PDB entry 4GG9 | X-ray diffraction, 1.48 A resolution | chain A

# Chain A
Protein: Queuine tRNA-ribosyltransferase
From: Zymomonas mobilis subsp. mobilis
Notes: EC 2.4.2.29; fragment: Guanine Insertion Enzyme
UniProt: P28720 (TGT_ZYMMO); residue numbers follow UniProt; this construct covers 1-386
Amino-acid sequence (386 residues; each row starts with the number of its first residue):
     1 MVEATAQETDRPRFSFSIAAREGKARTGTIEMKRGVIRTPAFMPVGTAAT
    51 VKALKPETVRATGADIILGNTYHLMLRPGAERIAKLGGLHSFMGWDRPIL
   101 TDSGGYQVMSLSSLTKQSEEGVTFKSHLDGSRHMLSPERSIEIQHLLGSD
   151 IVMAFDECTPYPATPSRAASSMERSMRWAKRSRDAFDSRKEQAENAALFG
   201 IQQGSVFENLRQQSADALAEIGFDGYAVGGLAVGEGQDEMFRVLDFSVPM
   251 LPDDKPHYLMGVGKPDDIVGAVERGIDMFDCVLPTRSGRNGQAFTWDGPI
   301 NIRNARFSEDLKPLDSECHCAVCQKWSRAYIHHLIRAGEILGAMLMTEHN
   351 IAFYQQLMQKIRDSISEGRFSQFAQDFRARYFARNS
Unresolved in the structure: 1-10, 48, 109-116, 125-133, 383-386
Sequence notes: engineered mutation Lys312 (Thr in P28720)
Ion coordination: Zn2+: Cys318, Cys320, Cys323, His349
Small-molecule neighbours: 0WW (4-{2-[(cyclohexylmethyl)amino]ethyl}-2-[(thiophen-2-ylmethyl)amino]-3,7-dihydro-8H-imidazo[4,5-g]quinazolin-8-one): Val45, Leu68, Asn70, Asp102, Tyr106, Gln107, Asp156, Cys158, Ile201, Gln203, Gly229, Gly230, Leu231, Ala232, Val233, Met260, Gly261, Asp280, Val282
Swiss-Prot annotation at these positions:
  - region (RNA binding): Gly261 to Asp267, Thr285 to Arg289
  - active site: Asp102 (Proton acceptor), Asp280 (Nucleophile)
  - binding site (substrate): Asp102 to Tyr106, Asp156, Gln203, Gly230
  - binding site (Zn(2+)): Cys318, Cys320, Cys323, His349
  - mutagenesis: Ser103 (S103A: Strongly reduces activity), Asp156 (D156A: Abolishes catalytic activity), Asp280 (D280N: Abolishes catalytic activity)

# Overview
Ligands of chain A: compound 0WW. The Zn2+ site is built by Cys318, Cys320, Cys323 and His349. From UniProt:
active-site residues Asp102 and Asp280, 8 substrate-binding residues, 4 Zn2+-binding residues and 3
mutagenesis sites.
Chain A is Queuine tRNA-ribosyltransferase (Zymomonas mobilis subsp. mobilis); the structure, tRNA Guanine
Transglycosylase in complex with thiophene-substituted lin-benzohypoxanthine inhibitor, was determined by
X-ray diffraction (same publication as 4GH1, 4GH3, 4GI4, 4GIY and 4GKT).
